8K1A - chains A and B of the 4 polymer chains in the assembly; structure by electron microscopy, 3.28 A resolution.

Chain A (and B):
Protein: Alpha-galactosidase
From: Blautia pseudococcoides
Notes: chain B of this document is another copy of the same molecule, construct and numbering; everything in this record applies to it too
Reference sequence: A0A1C7IHX3 (A0A1C7IHX3_9FIRM); residue numbers follow UniProt; this construct covers 1-763
Sequence (763 residues; row label = number of the first residue in the row):
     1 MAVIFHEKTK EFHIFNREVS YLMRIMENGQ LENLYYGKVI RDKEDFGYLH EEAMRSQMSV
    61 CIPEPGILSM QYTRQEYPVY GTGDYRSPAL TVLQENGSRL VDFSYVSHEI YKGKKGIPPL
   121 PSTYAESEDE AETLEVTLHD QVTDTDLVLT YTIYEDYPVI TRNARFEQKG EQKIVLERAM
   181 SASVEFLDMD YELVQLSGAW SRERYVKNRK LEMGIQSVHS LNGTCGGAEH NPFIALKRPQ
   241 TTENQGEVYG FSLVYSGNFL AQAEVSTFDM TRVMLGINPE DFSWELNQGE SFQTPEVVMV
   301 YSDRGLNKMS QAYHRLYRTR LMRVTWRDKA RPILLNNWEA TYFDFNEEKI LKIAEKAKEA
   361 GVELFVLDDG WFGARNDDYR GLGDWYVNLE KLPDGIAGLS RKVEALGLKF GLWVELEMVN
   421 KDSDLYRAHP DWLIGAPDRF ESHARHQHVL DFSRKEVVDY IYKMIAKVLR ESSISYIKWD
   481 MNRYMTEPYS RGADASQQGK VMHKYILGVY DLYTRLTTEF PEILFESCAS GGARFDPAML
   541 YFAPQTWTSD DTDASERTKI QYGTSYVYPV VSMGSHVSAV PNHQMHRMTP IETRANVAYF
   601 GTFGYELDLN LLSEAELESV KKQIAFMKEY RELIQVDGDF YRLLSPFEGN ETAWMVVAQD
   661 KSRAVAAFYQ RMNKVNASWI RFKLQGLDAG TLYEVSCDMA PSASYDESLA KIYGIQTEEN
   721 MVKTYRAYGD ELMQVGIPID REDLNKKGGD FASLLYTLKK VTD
Not modelled in the structure: 1, 703-720, 762-763

How chain A and chain B interact:
Contacting residue pairs (54; chain A residue first):
  Tyr35(A) with Gln734(B)
  Lys38(A) with Gln734(B)
  Ile40(A) with Asp730(B); Gln734(B)
  Arg41(A) with Ala689(B); Gly690(B); Tyr728(B); Asp730(B), salt bridge
  Lys43(A) with Arg726(B), hydrogen bond (side chain-backbone); Glu731(B), salt bridge
  Phe46(A) with Glu731(B)
  Tyr48(A) with Glu731(B), hydrogen bond
  Leu49(A) with Arg681(B)
  Glu51(A) with Trp679(B); Pro738(B); Ile739(B)
  Glu52(A) with Trp679(B)
  Arg55(A) with Asn676(B), hydrogen bond; Ala677(B), hydrogen bond (side chain-backbone); Trp679(B)
  Leu187(A) with Trp679(B)
  Gln240(A) with Pro239(B); Gln240(B); Thr242(B); Gln245(B), hydrogen bond (backbone-side chain)
  Gln245(A) with Gln245(B); Gly246(B)
  Gly246(A) with Gln245(B)
  Phe268(A) with Asn676(B); Ala677(B); Ser678(B), hydrogen bond (backbone-side chain)
  Asp269(A) with Ser678(B)
  Asn676(A) with Arg55(B); Phe268(B)
  Ala677(A) with Arg55(B)
  Ser678(A) with Phe268(B); Asp269(B), hydrogen bond
  Trp679(A) with Glu51(B); Arg55(B); Leu187(B)
  Arg681(A) with Leu49(B), hydrogen bond (side chain-backbone); Glu51(B), salt bridge
  Ala689(A) with Arg41(B)
  Gly690(A) with Arg41(B)
  Tyr728(A) with Arg41(B)
  Asp730(A) with Ile40(B); Arg41(B), salt bridge
  Glu731(A) with Lys43(B), salt bridge; Tyr48(B), hydrogen bond
  Gln734(A) with Tyr35(B); Lys38(B)
  Val735(A) with Tyr35(B), hydrophobic; Ile40(B), hydrophobic
  Pro738(A) with Tyr48(B), hydrophobic
Also at the interface, not in a pair above, chain A (38 interface residues in all): Val39, His50, Ala53, Tyr72, Arg74, Met270, Tyr725, Arg726
Also at the interface, not in a pair above, chain B (41 interface residues in all): Val39, Phe46, Glu52, Ala53, Tyr72, Thr241, Met270, Ala727, Val735, Asp740

Overview:
Chain A and chain B form an interface of 38 and 41 residues respectively; the contacts include 9 hydrogen
bonds and 5 salt bridges. Among the polar pairs are Arg41(A)-Asp730(B), Lys43(A)-Glu731(B) and
Arg681(A)-Glu51(B).
Chain A and chain B are both Alpha-galactosidase (Blautia pseudococcoides); the structure, the wild-typed
alpha-galactosidase 5, was determined by electron microscopy, deposited together with 8K7U and 8K7V.
